PDB entry 6BR8 | X-ray diffraction, 2.30 A resolution | chain A

Chain A:
Name: Protein A6 homolog
From: Fowlpox virus (strain NVSL)
UniProtKB: Q9J563 (A6_FOWPN); residues 124-374 here = UniProt positions 124-374
Sequence (252 residues; each row starts with the number of its first residue):
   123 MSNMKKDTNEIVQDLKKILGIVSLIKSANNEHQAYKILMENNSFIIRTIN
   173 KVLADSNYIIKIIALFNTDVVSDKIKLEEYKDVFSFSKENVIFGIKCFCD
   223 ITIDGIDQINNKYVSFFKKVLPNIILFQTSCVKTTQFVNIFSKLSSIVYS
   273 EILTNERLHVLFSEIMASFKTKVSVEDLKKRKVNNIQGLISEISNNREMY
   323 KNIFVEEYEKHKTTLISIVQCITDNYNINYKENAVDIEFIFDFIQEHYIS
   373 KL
Disordered / not traced: 123-125
Modified positions: Mse123 (selenomethionine); Mse126, Mse161, Mse288, Mse321 (selenomethionine; parent Met)
Sequence notes: expression tag (123)
Ligand contacts:
  - 6OU ([(2R)-1-[2-azanylethoxy(oxidanyl)phosphoryl]oxy-3-hexadecanoyloxy-propan-2-yl] (Z)-octadec-9-enoate), molecule 1: Ile140, Ile143, Val144, Ile147, Leu160, Ile167, Thr170, Ile171, Val174, Leu175, Ile231, Asn233, Tyr235, Val236, Phe238, Phe239, Phe263, Ser264, Ser267, Ser268, Tyr271
  - 6OU, molecule 2: Val174, Tyr180, Ile181, Ile184, Phe188, Asp204, Val205, Phe206, Ser207, Phe208, Asn212, Val213, Phe215, Gly216, Ile366, Tyr370, Ile371
  - 6OU, molecule 3: Leu175, Ile184, Val213, Phe215, Gly216, Ile217, Cys219, Phe220, Phe259, Tyr352, Phe365, Tyr370
  - 6OU, molecule 4: Ile223, Leu266, Val270, Glu273, Ile274, Leu280, Val341, Ile344, Thr345, Ile350, Tyr352, Lys353, Val357, Asp358, Phe361, Ile362, Phe365, Ile366

Overview:
Ligands of chain A: 4 copies of compound 6OU.
Chain A is Protein A6 homolog (Fowlpox virus (strain NVSL)); the structure, Structure of A6 reveals a novel
lipid transporter, was determined by X-ray diffraction, deposited together with 6CB6, 6CB7 and 6BR9.
